4R57 - chains A and D of the 4 polymer chains in the assembly; structure by X-ray diffraction, 2.08 A resolution.

== Chain A (and D) ==
Protein: Spermidine n1-acetyltransferase
From: Vibrio cholerae O1 biovar El Tor
Notes: chain D of this document is another copy of the same molecule, construct and numbering; everything in this record applies to it too
UniProt: Q9KL03 (Q9KL03_VIBCH); residue numbers follow UniProt; this construct covers 1-173
Sequence (176 residues; row label = number of the first residue in the row; numbers below 1 keep their minus sign (Ser-2 is residue -2)):
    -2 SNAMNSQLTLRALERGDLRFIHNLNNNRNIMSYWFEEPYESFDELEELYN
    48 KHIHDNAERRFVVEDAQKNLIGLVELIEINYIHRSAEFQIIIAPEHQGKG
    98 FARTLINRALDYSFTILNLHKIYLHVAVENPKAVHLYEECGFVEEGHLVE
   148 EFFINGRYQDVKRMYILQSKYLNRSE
Not modelled in the structure: -2 to 1, 172-173 (chain D: -2 to 1, 171-173)
Construct notes: expression tag (-2 to 0)
Residues lining bound ligands: acetyl coenzyme A (ACO): Tyr30, Trp31, Phe85, Gln86, Ile87, Ile88, Ile89, His93, Gln94, Gly95, Lys96, Gly97, Phe98, Ala99, Arg100, His122, Val123, Asn127, Lys129, Ala130, His132, Leu133, Tyr134, Glu136
Swiss-Prot annotation at these positions:
  - active site: Tyr134 (Proton donor)
  - binding site (spermine): Met28, Glu33, Glu41, His49 to Asp52, Glu84 to Gln86
  - binding site (Mg(2+)): Glu33, Glu75
  - binding site (spermidine): Glu33, Glu41
  - binding site (acetyl-CoA): Ile87 to Ile89, Gln94 to Arg100, Asn127 to Glu136
  - site: Glu84 (Could be important for selectivity toward long polyamines)
Reported in the primary citation:
  - binding site for acetyl coenzyme A: Tyr30, Ile87, Ile89, Gly95, Gly97, Phe98, Ala99, Arg100, Lys129, His132, Tyr134
  - catalytic residues: Tyr134 (citing earlier work)
  - conformationally variable residues (loop rearrangement): Tyr30, Phe32
  - specificity-determining residues: Glu33, Glu75, Glu84 (proposed by the authors, not directly observed)

== Chain A / chain D interface ==
Pairs across the interface (10; chain A residue first):
  Tyr78(A) with Tyr78(D), hydrophobic
  Ile79(A) with Ile113(D); Leu114(D), hydrophobic; Asn115(D), hydrogen bond (backbone-side chain)
  Arg81(A) with Arg81(D); Asn115(D)
  Ile113(A) with Ile79(D)
  Leu114(A) with Ile79(D), hydrophobic
  Asn115(A) with Ile79(D), hydrogen bond (side chain-backbone); Arg81(D)

== In short ==
Chain A and chain D each contribute 6 residues to their interface; the contacts include 2 hydrogen bonds. The
hydrogen-bonded pair is Ile79(A)-Asn115(D). Chain A binds acetyl coenzyme A. From the paper: the catalytic
residue Tyr134(A); a binding site for acetyl coenzyme A at Tyr30(A), Ile87(A) and Ile89(A) among others.
Both chains are Spermidine n1-acetyltransferase (Vibrio cholerae O1 biovar El Tor). Entry 4R57 (Crystal
structure of spermidine N-acetyltransferase from Vibrio cholerae in complex with acetyl-CoA) was determined by
X-ray diffraction together with 4R87, 4NCZ, 4MI4, 4MHD and 4JJX from the same study.
